5OSI - chains A and C of the 3 polymer chains in the assembly; structure by X-ray diffraction, 2.52 A resolution.

# Chain A
Name: Vacuolar protein sorting-associated protein 29
Source organism: Homo sapiens
UniProtKB: Q9UBQ0 (VPS29_HUMAN); numbering as in UniProt (aligned over 1-182)
Chain sequence (182 residues; numbered 1 to 182; the number before each row is that of its first residue):
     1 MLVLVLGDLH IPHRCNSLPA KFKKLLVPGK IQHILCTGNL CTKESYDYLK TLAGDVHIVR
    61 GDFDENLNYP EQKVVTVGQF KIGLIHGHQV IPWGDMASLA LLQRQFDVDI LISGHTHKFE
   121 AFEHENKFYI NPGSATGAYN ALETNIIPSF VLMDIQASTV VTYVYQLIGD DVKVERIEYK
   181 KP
Curated features (UniProtKB/Swiss-Prot):
  - binding site (Zn(2+)): Asp-8, His-10, Asn-39, Asp-62, His-86, His-115, His-117
  - modified residue: Lys-50 (N6-acetyllysine)
  - mutagenesis: Asp-8 (D8A: Loss of in vitro protein phosphatase activity), Asn-39 (N39A: Loss of in vitro protein phosphatase activity; N39D: No effect on in vitro protein phosphatase activity), Asp-62 (D62A/N: Loss of in vitro protein phosphatase activity), Leu-67 (L67D: Impairs interaction with VPS35L), His-86 (H86A: Loss of in vitro protein phosphatase activity), Val-90 (V90D: Impairs interaction with VPS35), Ile-91 (I91D: Impairs interaction with VPS35. Impairs interaction with VPS35L and CCC complex association), Trp-93 (W93A: Impairs interaction with VPS35L and CCC complex association), His-117 (H117A: Loss of in vitro protein phosphatase activity), Leu-152 (L152E: Impairs interaction with TBC1D5. Impairs interaction with VPS35L), Tyr-165 (Y165A: Impairs interaction with VPS35L), Val-174 (V174D: Impairs interaction with VPS35L)
Reported in the primary citation:
  - mutagenesis - Y163A, Y165A: abolished binding to VARPc

# Chain C
Name: Interaptin
Source organism: Legionella pneumophila subsp. pneumophila ATCC 43290
UniProtKB: G8UZ99 (G8UZ99_LEGPN); numbering as in UniProt (aligned over 163-176)
Chain sequence (14 residues; numbered 163 to 176; the number before each row is that of its first residue):
   163 KEEYTPTIPP KAIN
Disordered / not traced: 163, 176

# Chain A / chain C interface
Pairs across the interface (15; chain A residue first):
  Leu-2(A) with Pro-171(C), hydrophobic
  Leu-25(A) with Pro-168(C); Thr-169(C); Ile-170(C)
  Leu-26(A) with Ile-170(C), hydrophobic
  Lys-30(A) with Ile-170(C), hydrogen bond (side chain-backbone)
  Tyr-163(A) with Pro-172(C), hydrophobic
  Tyr-165(A) with Thr-169(C), hydrogen bond (side chain-backbone); Ile-170(C); Pro-172(C)
  Val-172(A) with Pro-168(C)
  Val-174(A) with Glu-165(C); Thr-167(C); Pro-168(C), hydrophobic
  Arg-176(A) with Tyr-166(C), hydrogen bond
Interface residues without a listed pair, chain A (12 interface residues in all): Ile-31, Phe-150, Leu-152
The authors on this interface:
  - residue pairs: Leu-25(A)/Pro-168(C) (hydrophobic contact), Leu-26(A)/Ile-170(C), Lys-30(A)/Ile-170(C), Ile-31(A)/Ile-170(C), Leu-152(A)/Ile-170(C), Tyr-163(A)/Pro-172(C) (pi stacking), Tyr-165(A)/Thr-169(C) (hydrogen bond), Val-172(A)/Pro-168(C) (hydrophobic contact), Val-174(A)/Pro-168(C) (hydrophobic contact), Arg-176(A)/Tyr-166(C) (hydrogen bond), Tyr-166(C)/Tyr-163(A) (hydrophobic contact), Tyr-166(C)/Val-174(A) (hydrophobic contact), Ile-170(C)/Leu-25(A), Ile-170(C)/Tyr-165(A), Pro-171(C)/Leu-2(A) (hydrophobic contact), Pro-171(C)/Leu-152(A) (hydrophobic contact)
  - interface residues, chain C: Pro-168(C), Ile-170(C), Pro-172(C)

# Overview
12 residues of chain A face 8 of chain C across their interface; the contacts include 3 hydrogen bonds. Polar
pairs include Lys-30(A)/Ile-170(C), Tyr-165(A)/Thr-169(C) and Arg-176(A)/Tyr-166(C). The authors report
hydrophobic contacts between Leu-25(A) and Pro-168(C), Val-172(A) and Pro-168(C) and Val-174(A) and Pro-168(C)
among others; contacts between Leu-26(A) and Ile-170(C), Lys-30(A) and Ile-170(C) and Ile-31(A) and Ile-170(C)
among others; hydrogen bonds between Tyr-165(A) and Thr-169(C) and Arg-176(A) and Tyr-166(C). From the paper:
Y163A and Y165A of chain A abolish binding to VARPc; interface residues Pro-168(C), Ile-170(C) and Pro-172(C).
Chain A is Vacuolar protein sorting-associated protein 29 (Homo sapiens) and chain C is Interaptin (Legionella
pneumophila subsp. pneumophila ATCC 43290); the structure, Structure of retromer VPS29-VPS35C subunits
complexed with RidL harpin loop (163-176), was determined by X-ray diffraction, deposited together with 5OSH
and 5OT4.
